Entry 6XZR (electron microscopy, 3.30 A resolution); this record covers chains DP1 and GP1 of the 8 polymer chains in the assembly.

[Chain DP1]
Protein: Polymerase acidic protein
Source organism: Influenza C virus (strain C/Johannesburg/1/1966)
Notes: EC 3.1.-.-
UniProtKB: Q9IMP5 (PA_INCJH); residue numbers follow UniProt; this construct covers 1-709
Sequence (709 residues; each row starts with the number of its first residue):
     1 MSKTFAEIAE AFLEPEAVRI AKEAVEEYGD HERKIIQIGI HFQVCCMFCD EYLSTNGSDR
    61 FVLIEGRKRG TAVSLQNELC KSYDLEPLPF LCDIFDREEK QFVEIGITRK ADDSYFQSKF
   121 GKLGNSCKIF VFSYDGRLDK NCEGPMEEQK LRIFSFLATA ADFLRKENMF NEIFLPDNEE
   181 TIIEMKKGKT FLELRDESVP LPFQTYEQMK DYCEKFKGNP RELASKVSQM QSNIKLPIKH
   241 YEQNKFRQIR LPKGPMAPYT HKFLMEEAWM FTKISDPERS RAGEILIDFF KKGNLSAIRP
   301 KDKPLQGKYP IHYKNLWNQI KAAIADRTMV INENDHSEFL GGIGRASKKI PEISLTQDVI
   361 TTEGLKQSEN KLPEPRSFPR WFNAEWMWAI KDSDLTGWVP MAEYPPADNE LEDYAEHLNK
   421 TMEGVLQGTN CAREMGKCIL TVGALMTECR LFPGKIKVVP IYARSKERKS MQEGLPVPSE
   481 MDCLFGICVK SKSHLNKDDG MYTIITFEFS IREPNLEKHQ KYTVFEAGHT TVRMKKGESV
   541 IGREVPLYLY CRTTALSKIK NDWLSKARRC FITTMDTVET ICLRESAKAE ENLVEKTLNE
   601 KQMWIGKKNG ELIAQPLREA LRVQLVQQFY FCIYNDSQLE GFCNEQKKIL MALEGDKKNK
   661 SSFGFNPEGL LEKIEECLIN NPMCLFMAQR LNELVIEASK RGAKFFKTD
Unresolved in the structure: 1-182, 708-709
UniProt features mapped onto this chain:
  - motif: Arg109 to Gly124 (Nuclear localization signal 1 (NLS1)), Lys166 to Ser228 (Nuclear localization signal 2 (NLS2))
  - binding site (Mn(2+)): His41, Glu65, Asp93, Glu104, Ile105
What the authors report for this chain:
  - higher-order assembly contacts with a neighbouring Polymerase basic protein 2: Arg299

[Chain GP1]
Protein: LRRcap domain-containing protein
Source organism: Gallus gallus
UniProtKB: A0A1D5P3M1 (A0A1D5P3M1_CHICK); residue numbers follow UniProt; this construct covers 1-281
Sequence (295 residues; row label = number of the first residue in the row; numbers below 1 keep their minus sign (His-13 is residue -13)):
   -13 HHHHHHLEVL FQGPMDMKKR IHLELRNRTP SDVKELVLDN CRSYEGKIEG LTDEFEELEF
    47 LSTINVGLAS VANLPKLNKL KKLELSDNRV SGGLEVLAEK CPNLTHLNLS GNKIKDLGTI
   107 EPLKKLENLK SLDLFNCEVT NLNDYRENVF KLLPQLTYLD GYDRDDKEAP DSDAEGYVEG
   167 LDDEEEDEDV LSLVKDRDDK EAPDSDAEGY VEGLDDEEED EDEEEYDDDA QVVEDEEDEE
   227 EEEEGEEEDV SGEEEEDEEG YNDGDVDDDE DEEEPDEERG QKRKREPEDE GDEDD
Unresolved in the structure: -13 to 0, 159-281
Sequence notes: expression tag (-13 to 0)

[Interface between chain DP1 and chain GP1]
Residue-residue contacts (17):
  Met387(DP1) - Asn129(GP1)
  Lys391(DP1) - Asn129(GP1)
  Arg512(DP1) - Glu124(GP1)  salt bridge
  Arg512(DP1) - Asn127(GP1)  hydrogen bond
  Glu513(DP1) - Lys99(GP1)  salt bridge
  Glu513(DP1) - Lys101(GP1)  salt bridge
  Glu513(DP1) - Glu124(GP1)
  Lys535(DP1) - Tyr148(GP1)  hydrogen bond (backbone-side chain)
  Lys535(DP1) - Asp152(GP1)  salt bridge
  Lys535(DP1) - Glu154(GP1)
  Arg543(DP1) - Ser96(GP1)
  Arg543(DP1) - Asp119(GP1)  salt bridge
  Arg543(DP1) - Phe121(GP1)
  Val545(DP1) - Phe121(GP1)  hydrophobic
  Val545(DP1) - Asn122(GP1)
  Pro546(DP1) - Asn122(GP1)
  Lys608(DP1) - Asp130(GP1)  salt bridge
Also at the interface, not in a pair above, chain DP1 (14 interface residues in all): Glu266, Ile511, Val532, Met534, Gly537
From the paper, about this interface:
  - residue pairs: Met387(DP1)-Asn129(GP1), Lys391(DP1)-Asn129(GP1) (hydrogen bond), Lys608(DP1)-Asp130(GP1)
  - interface residues, chain DP1: Glu513(DP1)

[Overview]
The interface between chain DP1 and chain GP1 involves 14 residues on one side and 13 on the other, with 2
hydrogen bonds and 6 salt bridges. Polar pairs include Arg512(DP1)-Glu124(GP1), Glu513(DP1)-Lys99(GP1) and
Glu513(DP1)-Lys101(GP1). The paper describes contacts between Met387(DP1) and Asn129(GP1) and Lys608(DP1) and
Asp130(GP1); a hydrogen bond between Lys391(DP1) and Asn129(GP1). From the paper: the interface residue
Glu513(DP1); higher-order assembly contacts with a neighbouring Polymerase basic protein 2 through
Arg299(DP1).
Here chain DP1 is Polymerase acidic protein (Influenza C virus (strain C/Johannesburg/1/1966)) and chain GP1
is LRRcap domain-containing protein (Gallus gallus). Entry 6XZR (Influenza C virus polymerase in complex with
chicken ANP32A - Subclass 1) was determined by electron microscopy (same publication as 6XZD, 6XZG, 6XZP, 6XZQ
and 6Y0C).
